Entry 8GCC (electron microscopy, 2.94 A resolution); this record covers chains B and D of the 4 polymer chains in the assembly.

== Chain B ==
Name: DNA topoisomerase 2
Organism: Trypanosoma cruzi strain CL Brener
Reference sequence: Q4DE53 (Q4DE53_TRYCC); residue numbers follow UniProt; this construct covers 401-1178
Chain sequence (779 residues; each row starts with the number of its first residue):
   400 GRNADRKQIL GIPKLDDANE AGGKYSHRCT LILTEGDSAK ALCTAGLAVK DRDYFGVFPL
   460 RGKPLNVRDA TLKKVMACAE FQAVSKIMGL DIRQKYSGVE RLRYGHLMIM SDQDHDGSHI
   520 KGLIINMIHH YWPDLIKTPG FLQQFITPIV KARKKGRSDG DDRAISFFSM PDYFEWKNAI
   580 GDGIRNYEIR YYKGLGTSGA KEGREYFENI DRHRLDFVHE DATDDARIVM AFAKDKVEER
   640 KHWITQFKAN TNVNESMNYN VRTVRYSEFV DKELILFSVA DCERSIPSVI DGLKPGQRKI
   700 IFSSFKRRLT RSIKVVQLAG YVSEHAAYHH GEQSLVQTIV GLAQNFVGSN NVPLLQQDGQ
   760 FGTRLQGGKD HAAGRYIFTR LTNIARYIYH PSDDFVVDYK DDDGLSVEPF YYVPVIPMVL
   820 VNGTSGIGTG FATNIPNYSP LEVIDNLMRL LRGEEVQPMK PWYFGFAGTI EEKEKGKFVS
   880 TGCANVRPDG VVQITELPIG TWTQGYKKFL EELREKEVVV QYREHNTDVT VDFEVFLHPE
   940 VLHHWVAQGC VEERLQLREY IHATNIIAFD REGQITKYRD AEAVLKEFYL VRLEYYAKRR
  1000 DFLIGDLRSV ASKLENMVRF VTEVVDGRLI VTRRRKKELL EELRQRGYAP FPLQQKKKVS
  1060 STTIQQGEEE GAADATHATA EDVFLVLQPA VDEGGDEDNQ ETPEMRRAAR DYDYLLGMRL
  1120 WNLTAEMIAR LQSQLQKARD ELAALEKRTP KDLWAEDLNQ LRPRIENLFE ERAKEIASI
Unresolved in the structure: 400-408, 553-563, 1052-1102, 1178
Differences from the reference sequence: expression tag (400)
Glycans and other covalent adducts: inhibitor CT1, bound form (YWX) linked to Cys-477
Small-molecule neighbours: inhibitor CT1, bound form (YWX; 2-{3-[(Z)-iminomethyl]-1H-1,2,4-triazol-1-yl}-1-{(3M)-3-[2-(trifluoromethyl)phenyl]-6H-pyrrolo[3,4-b]pyridin-6-yl}ethan-1-one): Arg-460, Gly-461, Lys-462, Pro-463, Leu-464, Lys-473, Ala-476, Ala-478, Glu-479, Phe-480
Reported in the primary citation:
  - binding site for inhibitor CT1, bound form: Cys-477
  - specificity-determining residues: Cys-477 (by similarity / conservation)
  - mutagenesis - F540L: decreased growth in response to inhibitor CT1, bound form

== Chain D ==
Molecule: 28-nt DNA strand
Sequence (28 nucleotides; each row starts with the number of its first residue; numbering starts at 0):
     0 GGGATAACAA TGAGCTCATT GTTATCCC
Unresolved in the structure: 0-1, 26-27
Small-molecule neighbours: inhibitor CT1, bound form (YWX; 2-{3-[(Z)-iminomethyl]-1H-1,2,4-triazol-1-yl}-1-{(3M)-3-[2-(trifluoromethyl)phenyl]-6H-pyrrolo[3,4-b]pyridin-6-yl}ethan-1-one): DT15, DC16, DA17

== Interface between chain B and chain D ==
Contacting residue pairs - 36 pairs, chain B then chain D:
  Arg-460(B) / DT15(D)  base contact
  Lys-462(B) / DA17(D)  sugar contact
  Lys-462(B) / DT18(D)  hydrogen bond to the base
  Pro-463(B) / DT18(D)  sugar contact
  Leu-464(B) / DA17(D)  phosphate contact
  Leu-464(B) / DT18(D)  phosphate contact
  Asn-465(B) / DT18(D)  hydrogen bond to the phosphate
  Asn-465(B) / DT19(D)  hydrogen bond to the phosphate
  Lys-473(B) / DA17(D)  salt bridge to the phosphate
  His-518(B) / DT18(D)  hydrogen bond to the phosphate
  His-518(B) / DT19(D)  salt bridge to the phosphate
  Phe-631(B) / DT19(D)  phosphate contact
  Val-636(B) / DG20(D)  sugar contact
  Val-636(B) / DT21(D)  phosphate contact
  Arg-639(B) / DG20(D)  salt bridge to the phosphate
  Lys-640(B) / DT21(D)  salt bridge to the phosphate
  Arg-774(B) / DG11(D)  salt bridge to the phosphate
  Arg-774(B) / DA12(D)  salt bridge to the phosphate
  Tyr-775(B) / DA12(D)  hydrogen bond to the phosphate
  Ile-826(B) / DT19(D)  base contact
  Ile-826(B) / DG20(D)  base contact
  Gly-827(B) / DT19(D)  sugar contact
  Gly-827(B) / DG20(D)  sugar contact
  Thr-828(B) / DT19(D)  phosphate contact
  Gly-829(B) / DT19(D)  phosphate contact
  Gly-829(B) / DG20(D)  hydrogen bond to the phosphate
  Phe-830(B) / DG20(D)  sugar contact
  Ala-831(B) / DG20(D)  sugar contact
  Lys-876(B) / DA23(D)  salt bridge to the phosphate
  Tyr-959(B) / DA23(D)  phosphate contact
  Tyr-959(B) / DT24(D)  phosphate contact
  His-961(B) / DT22(D)  sugar contact
  His-961(B) / DA23(D)  salt bridge to the phosphate
  Thr-963(B) / DT22(D)  hydrogen bond to the phosphate
  Asn-964(B) / DT21(D)  sugar contact
  Asn-964(B) / DT22(D)  phosphate contact
Interface residues without a listed pair, chain B (26 interface residues in all): Leu-522, Ala-630

== Summary ==
26 residues of chain B face 11 of chain D across their interface, with 7 hydrogen bonds and 8 salt bridges.
Polar pairs include Lys-462(B)/DT18(D), Asn-465(B)/DT18(D) and Asn-465(B)/DT19(D). From the paper: a binding
site for inhibitor CT1, bound form at Cys-477(B); F540L of chain B reduces growth in response to inhibitor
CT1, bound form.
Chain B is DNA topoisomerase 2 (Trypanosoma cruzi strain CL Brener) and chain D is a 28-nt DNA strand; the
structure, T. cruzi topoisomerase II alpha bound to dsDNA and the covalent inhibitor CT1, was determined by
electron microscopy.
